Entry 7QVK (X-ray diffraction, 3.10 A resolution); this record covers chains AAA and BBB.

[Chain AAA]
Protein: Receptor tyrosine-protein kinase erbB-2
Organism: Homo sapiens
Notes: EC 2.7.10.1
UniProtKB: P04626 (ERBB2_HUMAN); residue numbers follow UniProt; this construct covers 23-646
Amino-acid sequence (630 residues; row label = number of the first residue in the row):
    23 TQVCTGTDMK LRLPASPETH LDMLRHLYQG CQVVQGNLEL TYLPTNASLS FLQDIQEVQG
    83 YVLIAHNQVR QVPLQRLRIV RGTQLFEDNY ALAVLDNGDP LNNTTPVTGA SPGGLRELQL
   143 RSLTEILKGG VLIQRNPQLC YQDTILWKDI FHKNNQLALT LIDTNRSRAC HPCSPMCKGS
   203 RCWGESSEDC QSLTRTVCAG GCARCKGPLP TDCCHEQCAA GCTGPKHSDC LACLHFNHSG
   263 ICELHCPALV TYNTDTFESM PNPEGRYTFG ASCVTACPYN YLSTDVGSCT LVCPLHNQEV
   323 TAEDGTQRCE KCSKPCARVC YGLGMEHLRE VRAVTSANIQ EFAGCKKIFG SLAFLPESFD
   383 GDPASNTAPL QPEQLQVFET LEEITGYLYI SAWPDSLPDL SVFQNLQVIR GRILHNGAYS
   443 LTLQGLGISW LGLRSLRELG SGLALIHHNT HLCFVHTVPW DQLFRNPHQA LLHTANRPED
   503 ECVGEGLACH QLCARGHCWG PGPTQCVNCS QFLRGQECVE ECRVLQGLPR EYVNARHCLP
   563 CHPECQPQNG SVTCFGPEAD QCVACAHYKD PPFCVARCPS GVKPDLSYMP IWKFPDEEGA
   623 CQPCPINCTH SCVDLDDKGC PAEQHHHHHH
Not modelled in the structure: 23, 123-132, 335-336, 542-652
Differences from the reference sequence: expression tag (647-652)
Disulfides: Cys-26/Cys-53, Cys-162/Cys-192, Cys-195/Cys-204, Cys-199/Cys-212, Cys-220/Cys-227, Cys-224/Cys-235, Cys-236/Cys-244, Cys-240/Cys-252, Cys-255/Cys-264, Cys-268/Cys-295, Cys-299/Cys-311, Cys-315/Cys-331, Cys-334/Cys-338, Cys-342/Cys-367, Cys-475/Cys-504, Cys-511/Cys-520, Cys-515/Cys-528, Cys-531/Cys-540
Covalent attachments: N-acetylglucosamine (NAG) linked to Asn-68, Asn-259
UniProt features mapped onto this chain:
  - modified residue: Thr-182 (Phosphothreonine)
  - glycosylation (N-linked (GlcNAc...) asparagine): Asn-68, Asn-124, Asn-187, Asn-259, Asn-530, Asn-571, Asn-629
  - mutagenesis: Leu-317 to His-318 (Reduces dimerization with ERBB3), Met-611 (M611A: Prevents synthesis of isoform 2)

[Chain BBB]
Protein: Nm-02
Organism: Camelus bactrianus
Amino-acid sequence (132 residues; row label = number of the first residue in the row):
     1 QVQLQESGGG SVQAGETLRL SCTASGFTFD DSDMGWYRQA PGNECELVSS ISSDGSTYYA
    61 DSVKGRFTIS QDNAKNTVYL QMNSLKPEDT GVYYCAAEGH RYELGTCAAL DYWGRGTQVT
   121 VSSGSGHHHH HH
Not modelled in the structure: 1-2, 124-132
Disulfides: Cys-22/Cys-95, Cys-45/Cys-107

[How chain AAA and chain BBB interact]
Residue-residue contacts - 23 pairs, chain AAA then chain BBB:
  Arg-203(AAA) with Tyr-112(BBB)
  Ser-214(AAA) with Tyr-112(BBB)
  Leu-215(AAA) with Leu-104(BBB), hydrophobic; Tyr-112(BBB), hydrogen bond (backbone-side chain)
  Arg-217(AAA) with Glu-103(BBB), salt bridge
  Thr-218(AAA) with Glu-103(BBB), hydrogen bond (backbone-backbone); Leu-104(BBB), hydrogen bond (backbone-backbone)
  Val-219(AAA) with Tyr-102(BBB); Leu-104(BBB), hydrophobic; Ala-109(BBB), hydrophobic; Tyr-112(BBB), hydrophobic; Trp-113(BBB), hydrogen bond (backbone-side chain)
  Cys-220(AAA) with Tyr-102(BBB)
  Ala-221(AAA) with Tyr-102(BBB), hydrophobic
  Lys-228(AAA) with Trp-113(BBB)
  Gly-229(AAA) with Trp-113(BBB)
  Pro-230(AAA) with Tyr-102(BBB), hydrogen bond (backbone-side chain); Trp-113(BBB); Arg-115(BBB)
  Leu-231(AAA) with Gln-3(BBB); Leu-4(BBB), hydrophobic; Phe-27(BBB), hydrophobic
  Pro-232(AAA) with His-100(BBB)
Interface residues without a listed pair, chain AAA (18 interface residues in all): Lys-170, Lys-200, Gln-213, Gly-222, Cys-227
Interface residues without a listed pair, chain BBB (13 interface residues in all): Arg-101, Leu-110

[Summary]
18 residues of chain AAA face 13 of chain BBB across their interface, with 5 hydrogen bonds and 1 salt bridge.
Polar contacts include Arg-217(AAA)/Glu-103(BBB), Leu-215(AAA)/Tyr-112(BBB) and Val-219(AAA)/Trp-113(BBB).
N-acetylglucosamine is covalently linked to Asn-68(AAA) and Asn-259(AAA). From UniProt: 3 mutagenesis sites on
chain AAA.
Chain AAA is Receptor tyrosine-protein kinase erbB-2 (Homo sapiens) and chain BBB is Nm-02 (Camelus
bactrianus); the structure, NM-02 in complex with HER2-ECD, was determined by X-ray diffraction.
